3DU7 - chains B and C of the 5 polymer chains in the assembly; structure by X-ray diffraction, 4.10 A resolution (low resolution: residue-level contacts below are approximate; hydrogen-bond / salt-bridge calls are withheld).

== Chain B ==
Protein: Tubulin beta-2B chain
From: Bos taurus
UniProtKB: Q6B856 (TBB2B_BOVIN); the author numbering skips numbers that UniProt does not, so the offset changes along the chain: 1-44 = UniProt 1-44; 47-360 = UniProt 45-358; 369-455 = UniProt 359-445
Amino-acid sequence (445 residues; row label = number of the first residue in the row; note: 10 numbers in that range are skipped by the numbering (no residue carries them; nothing is unmodelled there)):
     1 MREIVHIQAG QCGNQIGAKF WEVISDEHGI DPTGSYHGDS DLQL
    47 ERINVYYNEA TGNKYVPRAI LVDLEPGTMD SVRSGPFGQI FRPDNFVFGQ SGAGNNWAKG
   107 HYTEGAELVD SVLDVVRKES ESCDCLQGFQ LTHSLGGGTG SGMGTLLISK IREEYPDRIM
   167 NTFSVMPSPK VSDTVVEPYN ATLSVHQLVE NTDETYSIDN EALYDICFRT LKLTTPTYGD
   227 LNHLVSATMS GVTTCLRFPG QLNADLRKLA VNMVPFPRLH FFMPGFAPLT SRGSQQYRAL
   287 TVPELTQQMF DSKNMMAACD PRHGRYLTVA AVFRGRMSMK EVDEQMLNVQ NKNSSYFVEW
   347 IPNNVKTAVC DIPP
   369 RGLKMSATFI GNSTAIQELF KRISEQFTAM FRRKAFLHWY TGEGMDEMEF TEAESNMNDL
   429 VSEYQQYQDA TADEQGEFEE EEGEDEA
Not modelled in the structure: 1, 438-455
Ligand contacts:
  - CN2 (2-mercapto-N-[1,2,3,10-tetramethoxy-9-oxo-5,6,7,9-tetrahydro-benzo[a]heptalen-7-yl]acetamide): Gly237, Val238, Thr239, Cys241, Leu242, Leu248, Asn249, Ala250, Lys254, Leu255, Asn258, Met259, Thr314, Val315, Ala316, Val318, Asn350, Lys352, Ile378
  - GDP (guanosine-5'-diphosphate): Gly10, Gln11, Cys12, Gln15, Ile16, Asp69, Asn101, Ser140, Gly142, Gly143, Gly144, Thr145, Gly146, Ser147, Pro173, Val177, Ser178, Glu183, Asn206, Leu209, Tyr224, Leu227, Asn228
  - Phomopsin A (HOS): Pro175, Lys176, Val177, Ser178, Asp179, Thr221, Pro222, Thr223, Tyr224, Gly225, Asp226
Swiss-Prot annotation at these positions:
  - motif: Met1 to Ile4 (MREI motif)
  - binding site (GTP): Gln11, Glu71, Ser140, Gly144, Thr145, Gly146, Asn206, Asn228
  - binding site (Mg(2+)): Glu71
  - modified residue: Ser40 (Phosphoserine), Thr57 (Phosphothreonine), Lys60 (N6-acetyllysine), Ser174 (Phosphoserine), Thr287 (Phosphothreonine), Thr292 (Phosphothreonine), Arg320 (Omega-N-methylarginine), Glu448 (5-glutamyl polyglutamate)
  - cross-link (Glycyl lysine isopeptide (Lys-Gly)): Lys60 (interchain with G-Cter in ubiquitin), Lys326 (interchain with G-Cter in ubiquitin)

== Chain C ==
Protein: Tubulin alpha-1C chain
From: Bos taurus
UniProtKB: Q3ZCJ7 (TBA1C_BOVIN); residues 1-449 here = UniProt positions 1-449
Amino-acid sequence (449 residues; numbered 1 to 449; the number before each row is that of its first residue):
     1 MRECISIHVG QAGVQIGNAC WELYCLEHGI QPDGQMPSDK TIGGGDDSFN TFFSETGAGK
    61 HVPRAVFVDL EPTVIDEVRT GTYRQLFHPE QLISGKEDAA NNYARGHYTI GKEIIDLVLD
   121 RVRKLADQCT GLQGFLVFHS FGGGTGSGFT SLLMERLSVD YGKKSKLEFS IYPAPQVSTA
   181 VVEPYNSILT THTTLEHSDC AFMVDNEAIY DICRRNLDIE RPTYTNLNRL MSQIVSSITA
   241 SLRFDGALNV DLTEFQTNLV PYPRIHFPLA TYAPVISAEK AYHEQLSVAE ITNACFEPAN
   301 QMVKCDPRHG KYMACCLLYR GDVVPKDVNA AIATIKTKRT IQFVDWCPTG FKVGINYQPP
   361 TVVPGGDLAK VQRAVCMLSN TTAVAEAWAR LDHKFDLMYA KRAFVHWYVG EGMEEGEFSE
   421 AREDMAALEK DYEEVGADSY EDEDEGEEY
Not modelled in the structure: 1, 440-449
Ligand contacts:
  - CN2 (2-mercapto-N-[1,2,3,10-tetramethoxy-9-oxo-5,6,7,9-tetrahydro-benzo[a]heptalen-7-yl]acetamide): Ser178, Thr179, Ala180, Val181
  - GTP: Gly10, Gln11, Ala12, Gln15, Ile16, Asp69, Glu71, Asp98, Ala99, Ala100, Asn101, Ser140, Gly142, Gly143, Gly144, Thr145, Gly146, Ile171, Pro173, Val177, Ser178, Thr179, Glu183, Asn206, Tyr224, Asn228, Met231
  - Phomopsin A (HOS): Pro325, Val328, Asn329, Phe351, Val353, Ile355
Swiss-Prot annotation at these positions:
  - motif: Met1 to Cys4 (MREC motif)
  - active site: Glu254
  - binding site (GTP): Gln11, Glu71, Ser140, Gly144, Thr145, Thr179, Asn206, Asn228
  - binding site (Mg(2+)): Glu71
  - site: Tyr449 (Involved in polymerization)
  - modified residue: Lys40 (N6-acetyllysine), Tyr282 (3'-nitrotyrosine), Tyr432 (Phosphotyrosine), Ser439 (Phosphoserine), Tyr449 (3'-nitrotyrosine)

== Chain B / chain C interface ==
Residue-residue contacts (28; chain B residue first):
  Gln96(B) - Arg2(C)
  Asn101(B) - Thr257(C)
  Asp179(B) - Gly350(C)
  Asp179(B) - Phe351(C)
  Asp179(B) - Lys352(C)
  Thr180(B) - Asn258(C)
  Val181(B) - Thr257(C)
  Val181(B) - Asn258(C)
  Val181(B) - Cys347(C)
  Thr221(B) - Lys326(C)
  Ala397(B) - Trp346(C)
  Arg401(B) - Tyr262(C)
  Arg401(B) - Trp346(C)
  Arg401(B) - Glu434(C)
  Arg401(B) - Val435(C)
  Arg401(B) - Asp438(C)
  Lys402(B) - Tyr262(C)
  Ala403(B) - Pro261(C)
  Ala403(B) - Tyr262(C)
  Phe404(B) - Thr257(C)
  Phe404(B) - Asn258(C)
  Phe404(B) - Pro261(C)
  His406(B) - Pro261(C)
  His406(B) - Pro263(C)
  Trp407(B) - Thr253(C)
  Trp407(B) - Gln256(C)
  Trp407(B) - Thr257(C)
  Trp407(B) - Val260(C)
Other interface residues (no listed pair), chain B (16 interface residues in all): Asn102, Met398, Leu405
Other interface residues (no listed pair), chain C (24 interface residues in all): Thr130, Glu254, Met313, Ala314, Asn329, Pro348

== In short ==
The interface between chain B and chain C involves 16 residues on one side and 24 on the other. Phomopsin A is
bound between chain B and chain C. Chain B binds compound CN2 and GDP. Ligands of chain C: GTP and compound
CN2.
Here chain B is Tubulin beta-2B chain and chain C is Tubulin alpha-1C chain, both from Bos taurus. Entry 3DU7
(Tubulin-colchicine-phomopsin A: Stathmin-like domain complex) was determined by X-ray diffraction, deposited
together with 3E22.
